PDB entry 6HXX | electron microscopy, 3.40 A resolution | chains AF and AW of the 70 polymer chains in the assembly

# Chain AF (and AW)
Molecule: Coat protein
From: Potato virus Y
Notes: chain AW of this document is another copy of the same molecule, construct and numbering; everything in this record applies to it too
UniProt: A0A0A7DJ81 (A0A0A7DJ81_9POTV); residue numbers follow UniProt; this construct covers 1-267
Sequence (267 residues; numbered 1 to 267; the number before each row is that of its first residue):
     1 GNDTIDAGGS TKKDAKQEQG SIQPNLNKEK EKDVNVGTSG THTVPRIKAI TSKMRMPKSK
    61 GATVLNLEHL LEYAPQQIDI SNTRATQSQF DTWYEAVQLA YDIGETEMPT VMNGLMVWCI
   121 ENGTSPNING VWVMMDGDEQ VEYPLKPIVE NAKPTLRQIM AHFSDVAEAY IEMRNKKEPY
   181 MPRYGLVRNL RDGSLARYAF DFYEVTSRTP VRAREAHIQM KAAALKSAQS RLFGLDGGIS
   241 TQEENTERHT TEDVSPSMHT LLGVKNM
Not modelled in the structure: 1-43
From the paper describing this entry:
  - binding site for the 5-nt RNA strand: Ser125, Arg157, Asp201
  - binding site for the 5-nt RNA strand: Ser240

# Chain AF / chain AW interface
Pairs across the interface - 10 pairs, chain AF then chain AW:
  Glu244(AF) with Arg212(AW), salt bridge
  Thr246(AF) with Glu215(AW); Gln219(AW)
  Glu247(AF) with Gln219(AW), hydrogen bond
  Arg248(AF) with Gln219(AW), hydrogen bond (backbone-side chain); Ala223(AW)
  Thr250(AF) with Lys226(AW)
  Thr251(AF) with Lys226(AW)
  Glu252(AF) with Lys226(AW); Ser227(AW)
Other interface residues (no listed pair), chain AF (8 interface residues in all): His249
Other interface residues (no listed pair), chain AW (7 interface residues in all): Ala222

# Summary
8 residues of chain AF face 7 of chain AW across their interface; the contacts include 2 hydrogen bonds and 1
salt bridge. Polar contacts include Glu244(AF)-Arg212(AW), Glu247(AF)-Gln219(AW) and Arg248(AF)-Gln219(AW).
The paper reports a binding site for the 5-nt RNA strand at Ser125(AF), Arg157(AF) and Asp201(AF) among
others.
Chain AF and chain AW are both Coat protein (Potato virus Y); the structure, Potato virus Y, was determined by
electron microscopy together with 6HXZ from the same study.
